7RNN - chains C and D; structure by electron microscopy, 2.86 A resolution.

[Chain C]
Protein: Nanobodies Nb.C1
From: Vicugna pacos
Chain sequence (116 residues; each row starts with the number of its first residue):
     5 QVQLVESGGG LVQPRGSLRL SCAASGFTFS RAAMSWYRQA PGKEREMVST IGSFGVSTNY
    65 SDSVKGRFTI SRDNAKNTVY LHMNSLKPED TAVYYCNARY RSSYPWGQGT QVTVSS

[Chain D]
Protein: Acid-sensing ion channel 1
From: Homo sapiens
UniProtKB: P78348 (ASIC1_HUMAN); numbering as in UniProt (aligned over 1-528)
Chain sequence (528 residues; row label = number of the first residue in the row):
     1 MELKAEEEEV GGVQPVSIQA FASSSTLHGL AHIFSYERLS LKRALWALCF LGSLAVLLCV
    61 CTERVQYYFH YHHVTKLDEV AASQLTFPAV TFCNLNEFRF SQVSKNDLYH AGELLALLNN
   121 RYEIPDTQMA DEKQLEILQD KANFRSFKPK PFNMREFYDR AGHDIRDMLL SCHFRGEVCS
   181 AEDFKVVFTR YGKCYTFNSG RDGRPRLKTM KGGTGNGLEI MLDIQQDEYL PVWGETDETS
   241 FEAGIKVQIH SQDEPPFIDQ LGFGVAPGFQ TFVACQEQRL IYLPPPWGTC KAVTMDSDLD
   301 FFDSYSITAC RIDCETRYLV ENCNCRMVHM PGDAPYCTPE QYKECADPAL DFLVEKDQEY
   361 CVCEMPCNLT RYGKELSMVK IPSKASAKYL AKKYNKSEQY IGENILVLDI FFEVLNYETI
   421 EQKKAYEIAG LLGDIGGQMG LFIGASILTV LELFDYAYEV IKHKLCRRGK CQKEAKRSSA
   481 DKGVALSLDD VKRHNPCEGL RGHPAGMTYA ANILPHHPAR GTFEDFTC
Unresolved in the structure: 1-38, 463-528
Sequence notes: conflict Phe92 (Leu in P78348), Tyr394 (Phe in P78348), Gly499 (Ser in P78348)
Cystine bridges: Cys93-Cys194, Cys172-Cys179, Cys290-Cys367, Cys310-Cys363, Cys314-Cys361, Cys323-Cys345, Cys325-Cys337
Covalently attached groups: N-acetylglucosamine (NAG) linked to Asn368, Asn395
Swiss-Prot annotation at these positions:
  - motif: Gly444 to Ser446 (GAS motif)
  - site: Glu79 (Involved in channel desensitization), Phe352 (Involved in the inhibition by the spider venom psalmotoxin-1), Asp357 (Involved in proton-dependent gating)
  - modified residue: Ser479 (Phosphoserine)
  - glycosylation (N-linked (GlcNAc...) asparagine): Asn368, Asn395
  - mutagenesis: Gln102 (Q102R: Decreased inhibition by mambalgin-1; when associated with E-167), Arg155 (R155L/F: Decreased inhibition by mambalgin-1), Asp167 (D167E: Decreased inhibition by mambalgin-1; when associated with R-102), Asp347 (D347A: Loss of inhibition by mambalgin-1. Changed pH-gating as lower pH is required for activation), Asp351 (D351G: Decreased inhibition by mambalgin-1. Changed pH-gating as lower pH is required for activation), Phe352 (F352L: Complete loss in the shift of pH for both activation and desensitization by the spider venom psalmotoxin-1. Decreased inhibition by mambalgin-1), Asp357 (D357A/N: Changed pH-gating as lower pH is required for activation), Tyr360 (Y360A: Loss of inhibition by mambalgin-1), Ser478 (S478A: No effect on phosphorylation), Ser479 (S479A: Loss of phosphorylation)
Reported in the primary citation:
  - mutagenesis - D298DEL/L299DEL: abolished binding to Nanobodies Nb.C1 (chain C)
  - specificity-determining residues: Asp298, Leu299

[Chain C / chain D interface]
Contacting residue pairs - 23 pairs, chain C then chain D:
  Phe31(C) with Asp298(D)
  Thr32(C) with Asp298(D), hydrogen bond
  Arg35(C) with Asp298(D), salt bridge; Asp300(D); Cys310(D); Arg317(D); Val362(D)
  Ala36(C) with Asp300(D)
  Ala37(C) with Asp300(D), hydrogen bond (backbone-side chain)
  Ser57(C) with Arg317(D), hydrogen bond
  Phe58(C) with Arg317(D); Tyr318(D), hydrophobic; Tyr360(D), hydrophobic
  Val60(C) with Glu321(D)
  Ser61(C) with Glu321(D)
  Tyr104(C) with Asp300(D); Phe301(D), hydrophobic
  Arg105(C) with Ser297(D); Asp298(D), hydrogen bond (side chain-backbone); Leu299(D), hydrogen bond (side chain-backbone); Asp300(D), salt bridge
  Tyr108(C) with Asp296(D), hydrogen bond; Ser297(D)
Also at the interface, not in a pair above, chain C (13 interface residues in all): Ser34
Also at the interface, not in a pair above, chain D (13 interface residues in all): Tyr305
From the paper, about this interface:
  - pairs named by the authors: Arg35(C)-Asp298(D), Phe58(C)-Arg317(D), Arg105(C)-Asp298(D), Tyr108(C)-Asp296(D)

[Summary]
The chain C/chain D interface involves 13 residues from each chain, with 6 hydrogen bonds and 2 salt bridges.
Polar contacts include Arg35(C)-Asp298(D), Arg105(C)-Asp300(D) and Thr32(C)-Asp298(D). The paper describes
contacts between Arg35(C) and Asp298(D), Phe58(C) and Arg317(D) and Arg105(C) and Asp298(D) among others. The
paper reports that D298DEL/L299DEL of chain D abolish binding to Nanobodies Nb.C1 (chain C); specificity
determinants Asp298(D) and Leu299(D).
Chain C is Nanobodies Nb.C1 (Vicugna pacos) and chain D is Acid-sensing ion channel 1 (Homo sapiens); the
structure, Human ASIC1a-Nb.C1 complex, was determined by electron microscopy.
